PDB entry 1C78 | X-ray diffraction, 2.30 A resolution | chains A and B

[Chain A (and B)]
Molecule: Staphylokinase
Source organism: Staphylococcus aureus
Notes: EC 3.4.24.29; chain B of this document is another copy of the same molecule, construct and numbering; everything in this record applies to it too
UniProtKB: P68802 (SAK_STAAU); residues 1-136 here correspond to UniProt positions 28-163 (UniProt number = residue number + 27)
Chain sequence (136 residues; row label = number of the first residue in the row):
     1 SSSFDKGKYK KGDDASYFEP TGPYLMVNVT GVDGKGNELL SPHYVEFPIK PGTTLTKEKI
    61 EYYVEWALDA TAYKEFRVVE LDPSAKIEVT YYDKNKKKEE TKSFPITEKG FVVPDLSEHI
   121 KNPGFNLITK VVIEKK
Disordered / not traced: 1-6 (chain B: 1-8)

[Interface between chain A and chain B]
Residue-residue contacts - 20 pairs, chain A then chain B:
  Glu58(A) - Asp69(B)
  Glu58(A) - Lys74(B)  salt bridge
  Glu61(A) - Lys136(B)  salt bridge
  Tyr62(A) - Tyr62(B)  hydrophobic
  Tyr62(A) - Glu65(B)  hydrogen bond
  Tyr62(A) - Trp66(B)
  Tyr62(A) - Arg77(B)
  Glu65(A) - Tyr62(B)  hydrogen bond
  Glu65(A) - Arg77(B)  salt bridge
  Trp66(A) - Tyr62(B)
  Trp66(A) - Trp66(B)  hydrophobic
  Asp69(A) - Glu58(B)
  Arg77(A) - Glu65(B)  salt bridge
  Arg77(A) - Arg77(B)
  Arg77(A) - Val78(B)  hydrogen bond (side chain-backbone)
  Val78(A) - Arg77(B)
  Val78(A) - Lys136(B)
  Val79(A) - Lys136(B)
  Glu134(A) - Lys136(B)
  Lys136(A) - Tyr62(B)

[In short]
11 residues of chain A face 9 of chain B across their interface, with 3 hydrogen bonds and 4 salt bridges.
Polar contacts include Glu58(A)-Lys74(B), Glu61(A)-Lys136(B) and Glu65(A)-Arg77(B).
Both chains are Staphylokinase (Staphylococcus aureus). Entry 1C78 (Staphylokinase (sak) dimer) was determined
by X-ray diffraction together with 1C77 and 1C79 from the same study.
